8WP2 - chains I and N of the 16 polymer chains in the assembly; structure by electron microscopy, 3.30 A resolution.

Chain I:
Molecule: Piwi domain-containing protein
From: Maribacter polysiphoniae
Sequence (507 residues; each row starts with the number of its first residue):
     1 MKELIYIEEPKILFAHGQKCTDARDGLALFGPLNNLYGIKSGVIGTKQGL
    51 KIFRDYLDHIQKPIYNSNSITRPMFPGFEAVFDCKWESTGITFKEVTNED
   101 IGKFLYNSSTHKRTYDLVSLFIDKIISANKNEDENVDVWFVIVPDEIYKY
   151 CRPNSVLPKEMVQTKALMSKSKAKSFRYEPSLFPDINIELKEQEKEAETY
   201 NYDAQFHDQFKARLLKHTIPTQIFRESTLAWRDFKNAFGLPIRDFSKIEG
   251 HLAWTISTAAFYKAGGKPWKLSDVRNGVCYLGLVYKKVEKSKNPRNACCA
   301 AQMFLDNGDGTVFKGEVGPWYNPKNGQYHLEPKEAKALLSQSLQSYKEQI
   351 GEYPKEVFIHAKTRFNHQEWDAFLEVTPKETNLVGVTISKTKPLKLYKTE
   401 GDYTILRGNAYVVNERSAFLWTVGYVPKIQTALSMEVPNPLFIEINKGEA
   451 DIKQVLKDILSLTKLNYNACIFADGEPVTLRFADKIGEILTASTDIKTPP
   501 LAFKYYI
Not modelled in the structure: 1-3, 167-202, 320-326, 507

Chain N:
Molecule: 25-nt DNA strand
Sequence (25 nucleotides; each row starts with the number of its first residue):
     1 CAACTAATAGATTAGAGCCGTCAAT
Not modelled in the structure: 1-2, 23-25

Interface between chain I and chain N:
Residue-residue contacts (25):
  Thr71(I) with DC22(N), phosphate contact
  Arg72(I) with DC22(N), salt bridge to the phosphate
  Pro153(I) with DG17(N), phosphate contact
  Asn154(I) with DG17(N), phosphate contact
  Ile248(I) with DC22(N), base contact
  Val284(I) with DA14(N), phosphate contact
  Tyr285(I) with DA14(N), sugar contact
  Lys286(I) with DG15(N), salt bridge to the phosphate
  Lys287(I) with DA14(N), phosphate contact; DG15(N), hydrogen bond to the phosphate
  Tyr328(I) with DT13(N), hydrogen bond to the phosphate; DA14(N), hydrogen bond to the phosphate
  Lys362(I) with DT13(N), sugar contact; DA14(N), phosphate contact
  Thr363(I) with DT13(N), hydrogen bond to the phosphate; DA14(N), hydrogen bond to the phosphate
  Arg364(I) with DA11(N), phosphate contact; DT12(N), salt bridge to the phosphate; DT13(N), hydrogen bond to the phosphate
  Thr391(I) with DT12(N), phosphate contact
  Ile429(I) with DC22(N), phosphate contact
  Thr431(I) with DC22(N), sugar contact
  Ala432(I) with DC22(N), sugar contact
  Met435(I) with DG20(N), sugar contact
  Ile471(I) with DC22(N), base contact
Interface residues without a listed pair, chain I (23 interface residues in all): Arg152, His251, Leu433, Asp484
Interface residues without a listed pair, chain N (9 interface residues in all): DT21

Overview:
23 residues of chain I and 9 residues of chain N are in contact, with 6 hydrogen bonds and 3 salt bridges.
Polar contacts include Lys287(I)-DG15(N), Tyr328(I)-DT13(N) and Tyr328(I)-DA14(N).
Chain I is Piwi domain-containing protein (Maribacter polysiphoniae) and chain N is a 25-nt DNA strand; the
structure, MapSPARTA tetramer bound with guide-target, was determined by electron microscopy.
